PDB entry 8EYT | electron microscopy, 2.80 A resolution | chains A and E of the 21 polymer chains in the assembly

== Chain A ==
Molecule: 16S rRNA
Organism: Escherichia coli
Sequence (1415 nucleotides; each row starts with the number of its first residue; note: 119 numbers in that range are skipped by the numbering (no residue carries them; nothing is unmodelled there)):
     1 AAAUUGAAGA GUUUGAUCAU GGCUCAGAUU GAACGCUGGC GGCAGGCCUA ACACAUGCAA
    61 GUCGAACGGU AACAGGAAGA AGCUUGCUUC UUUGCUGACG AGUGGCGGAC GGGUGAGUAA
   121 UGUCUGGGAA ACUGCCUGAU GGAGGGGGAU AACUACUGGA AACGGUAGCU AAUACCGCAU
   181 AACGUCGCAA GACCAAAGAG GGGGACCUUC GGGCCUCUUG CCAUCGGAUG UGCCCAGAUG
   241 GGAUUAGCUA GUAGGUGGGG UAACGGCUCA CCUAGGCGAC GAUCCCUAGC UGGUCUGAGA
   301 GGAUGACCAG CCACACUGGA ACUGAGACAC GGUCCAGACU CCUACGGGAG GCAGCAGUGG
   361 GGAAUAUUGC ACAAUGGGCG CAAGCCUGAU GCAGCCAUGC CGCGUGUAUG AAGAAGGCCU
   421 UCGGGUUGUA AAGUACUUUC AGCGGGGAGG AAGGGAGUAA AGUUAAUACC UUUGCUCAUU
   481 GACGUUACCC GCAGAAGAAG CACCGGCUAA CUCCGUGCCA GCAGCCGCGG UAAUACGGAG
   541 GGUGCAAGCG UUAAUCGGAA UUACUGGGCG UAAAGCGCAC GCAGGCGGUU UGUUAAGUCA
   601 GAUGUGAAAU CCCCGGGCUC AACCUGGGAA CUGCAUCUGA UACUGGCAAG CUUGAGUCUC
   661 GUAGAGGGGG GUAGAAUUCC AGGUGUAGCG GUGAAAUGCG UAGAGAUCUG GAGGAAUACC
   721 GGUGGCGAAG GCGGCCCCCU GGACGAAGAC UGACGCUCAG GUGCGAAAGC GUGGGGAGCA
   781 AACAGGAUU
   794 ACCCUGGUAG UCCACGCCGU AAACGAUGUC GACUUGGAGG UUGUGCCCUU GAGGCGUGGC
   854 UUCCGGAGCU AACGCGUUAA GUCGACCGCC UGGGGAGUAC GGCCGCAAGG UUAAAACUCA
   914 AAUGAAUUGA CGGGGGCCCG CACAAGCGGU GGAGCAUGUG GUUUAAUUCG AUGCAACGCG
   974 AAGAACCUUA CCUGGUCUUG ACAUCCACGG AAGUUUUCAG AGAUGAGAAU GUGCCUUCGG
  1034 GAACCGUGAG ACAGGUGCUG CAUGGCUGUC GUCAGCUCGU GUUGUGAAAU GUUGGGUUAA
  1094 GUCCCGCAAC GAGCGCAACC CUUAUCCUUU GUUGCCAGCG GUCCGGCCGG GAACUCAAAG
  1154 GAGACUGCCA GUGAUAAACU GGAGGAAGGU GGGGAUGACG UCAAGUCAUC AUGGCCCUUA
  1214 CGACCAGGGC UACACACGUG CUACAAUGGC GCAUACAAAG AGAAGCGACC UCGCGAGAGC
  1274 AAGCGGACCU CAUAAAGUGC GUCGUAGUCC GGAUUGGAGU CUGCAACUCG ACUCCAUGAA
  1334 GUCGGAAUCG CUAGUAAUCG UGGAUCAGAA UGCCACGGUG AAUACGUUCC CGGGCCUU
  1507 AACCGUAGGG GAACCUGCGG UUGGAUCA
From the paper describing this entry:
  - conformationally variable residues (side-chain flip): A1519

== Chain E ==
Name: 30S ribosomal protein S5
Organism: Escherichia coli
UniProtKB: P0A7W1 (RS5_ECOLI); numbering as in UniProt (aligned over 1-167)
Chain sequence (167 residues; row label = number of the first residue in the row):
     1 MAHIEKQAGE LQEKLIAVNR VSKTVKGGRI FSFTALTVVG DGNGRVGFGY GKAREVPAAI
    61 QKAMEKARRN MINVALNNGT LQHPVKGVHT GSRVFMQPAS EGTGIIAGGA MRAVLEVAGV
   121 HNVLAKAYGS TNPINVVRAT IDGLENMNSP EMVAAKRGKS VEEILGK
Not modelled in the structure: 1-9, 165-167
Swiss-Prot annotation at these positions:
  - modified residue: Ala2 (N-acetylalanine)

== How chain A and chain E interact ==
Contacting residue pairs (58; chain A residue first):
  U5(A) - Ser100(E)  base contact
  G6(A) - Ala99(E)  base contact
  G6(A) - Ser100(E)  hydrogen bond to the base
  G6(A) - Thr103(E)  base contact
  A7(A) - Phe95(E)  base contact
  A7(A) - Gln97(E)  base contact
  A7(A) - Leu124(E)  phosphate contact
  A7(A) - Ala125(E)  hydrogen bond to the sugar
  A7(A) - Tyr128(E)  base contact
  A8(A) - Ile106(E)  base contact
  A8(A) - Ala107(E)  hydrogen bond to the sugar
  A8(A) - Gly108(E)  sugar contact
  A8(A) - Arg112(E)  base contact
  A8(A) - Ala125(E)  sugar contact
  G9(A) - Gly108(E)  phosphate contact
  G9(A) - Lys126(E)  salt bridge to the phosphate
  G9(A) - Ala127(E)  phosphate contact
  A10(A) - Thr131(E)  hydrogen bond to the phosphate
  G15(A) - Ser22(E)  base contact
  G15(A) - Thr24(E)  base contact
  G15(A) - Arg29(E)  sugar contact
  A16(A) - Val21(E)  sugar contact
  A16(A) - Ser22(E)  sugar contact
  U17(A) - Asn19(E)  hydrogen bond to the phosphate
  C18(A) - Asn132(E)  phosphate contact
  C18(A) - Asn135(E)  phosphate contact
  A19(A) - Ser130(E)  hydrogen bond to the phosphate
  A19(A) - Asn132(E)  phosphate contact
  A19(A) - Asn135(E)  hydrogen bond to the phosphate
  U20(A) - Ser130(E)  phosphate contact
  A559(A) - Lys126(E)  salt bridge to the phosphate
  A560(A) - Tyr128(E)  stacking on the base
  A864(A) - Thr90(E)  sugar contact
  U921(A) - Thr24(E)  hydrogen bond to the sugar
  G922(A) - Thr24(E)  sugar contact
  G922(A) - Val25(E)  sugar contact
  G922(A) - Lys26(E)  sugar contact
  A923(A) - Lys26(E)  phosphate contact
  C1071(A) - Arg54(E)  salt bridge to the phosphate
  G1072(A) - Lys62(E)  salt bridge to the phosphate
  U1073(A) - Lys62(E)  salt bridge to the phosphate
  G1074(A) - Arg69(E)  salt bridge to the phosphate
  U1078(A) - His89(E)  sugar contact
  U1078(A) - Ile134(E)  sugar contact
  U1078(A) - Asn135(E)  hydrogen bond to the sugar
  U1078(A) - Arg138(E)  phosphate contact
  G1079(A) - Tyr50(E)  phosphate contact
  G1079(A) - Arg138(E)  salt bridge to the phosphate
  A1080(A) - Val21(E)  phosphate contact
  A1080(A) - Ser22(E)  phosphate contact
  A1080(A) - Tyr50(E)  phosphate contact
  A1080(A) - Lys52(E)  salt bridge to the phosphate
  A1081(A) - Val21(E)  phosphate contact
  A1081(A) - Ser22(E)  phosphate contact
  A1081(A) - Lys23(E)  phosphate contact
  A1081(A) - Lys52(E)  salt bridge to the phosphate
  A1082(A) - Lys23(E)  salt bridge to the phosphate
  A1534(A) - Arg29(E)  phosphate contact
Interface residues without a listed pair, chain A (31 interface residues in all): G558, C924, U1070
Interface residues without a listed pair, chain E (37 interface residues in all): Arg20, Thr34

== Summary ==
Chain A and chain E form an interface of 31 and 37 residues respectively, with 9 hydrogen bonds, 10 salt
bridges and 1 aromatic stacking contact. Among the polar pairs are G6(A)-Ser100(E), A7(A)-Ala125(E) and
A8(A)-Ala107(E). The paper reports conformational variability at A1519(A).
Chain A is 16S rRNA and chain E is 30S ribosomal protein S5, both from Escherichia coli; the structure,
30S_delta_ksgA+KsgA complex, was determined by electron microscopy (same publication as 8EYQ).
